Entry 7PAQ (electron microscopy, 8.90 A resolution (very low resolution: no residue pairs are listed; an interface is given only as per-side residue counts)); this record covers chains K and 5 of the 56 polymer chains in the assembly.

== Chain K ==
Molecule: 30S ribosomal protein S12
Source organism: Mycoplasma pneumoniae M129
UniProt: P75546 (RS12_MYCPN); residues 1-139 here = UniProt positions 1-139
Amino-acid sequence (139 residues; row label = number of the first residue in the row):
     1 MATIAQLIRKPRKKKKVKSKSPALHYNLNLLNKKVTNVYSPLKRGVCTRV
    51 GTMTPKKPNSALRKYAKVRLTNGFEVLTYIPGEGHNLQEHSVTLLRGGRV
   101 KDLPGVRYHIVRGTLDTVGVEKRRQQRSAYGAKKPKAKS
Disordered / not traced: 1, 138-139

== Chain 5 ==
Molecule: 16S ribosomal RNA
Source organism: Mycoplasma pneumoniae M129
Sequence (1520 nucleotides; each row starts with the number of its first residue):
     1 UUUUUCUGAGAGUUUGAUCCUGGCUCAGGAUUAACGCUGGCGGCAUGCCU
    51 AAUACAUGCAAGUCGAUCGAAAGUAGUAAUACUUUAGAGGCGAACGGGUG
   101 AGUAACACGUAUCCAAUCUACCUUAUAAUGGGGGAUAACUAGUUGAAAGA
   151 CUAGCUAAUACCGCAUAAGAACUUUGGUUCGCAUGAAUCAAAGUUGAAAG
   201 GACCUGCAAGGGUUCGUUAUUUGAUGAGGGUGCGCCAUAUCAGCUAGUUG
   251 GUGGGGUAACGGCCUACCAAGGCAAUGACGUGUAGCUAUGCUGAGAAGUA
   301 GAAUAGCCACAAUGGGACUGAGACACGGCCCAUACUCCUACGGGAGGCAG
   351 CAGUAGGGAAUUUUUCACAAUGAGCGAAAGCUUGAUGGAGCAAUGCCGCG
   401 UGAACGAUGAAGGUCUUUAAGAUUGUAAAGUUCUUUUAUUUGGGAAGAAU
   451 GACUUUAGCAGGUAAUGGCUAGAGUUUGACUGUACCAUUUUGAAUAAGUG
   501 ACGACUAACUAUGUGCCAGCAGUCGCGGUAAUACAUAGGUCGCAAGCGUU
   551 AUCCGGAUUUAUUGGGCGUAAAGCAAGCGCAGGCGGAUUGAAAAGUCUGG
   601 UGUUAAAGGCAGCUGCUUAACAGUUGUAUGCAUUGGAAACUAUUAAUCUA
   651 GAGUGUGGUAGGGAGUUUUGGAAUUUCAUGUGGAGCGGUGAAAUGCGUAG
   701 AUAUAUGAAGGAACACCAGUGGCGAAGGCGAAAACUUAGGCCAUUACUGA
   751 CGCUUAGGCUUGAAAGUGUGGGGAGCAAAUAGGAUUAGAUACCCUAGUAG
   801 UCCACACCGUAAACGAUAGAUACUAGCUGUCGGGGCGAUCCCCUCGGUAG
   851 UGAAGUUAACACAUUAAGUAUCUCGCCUGGGUAGUACAUUCGCAAGAAUG
   901 AAACUCAAACGGAAUUGACGGGGACCCGCACAAGUGGUGGAGCAUGUUGC
   951 UUAAUUCGACGGUACACGAAAAACCUUACCUAGACUUGACAUCCUUGGCA
  1001 AAGUUAUGGAAACAUAAUGGAGGUUAACCGAGUGACAGGUGGUGCAUGGU
  1051 UGUCGUCAGCUCGUGUCGUGAGAUGUUGGGUUAAGUCCCGCAACGAGCGC
  1101 AACCCUUAUCGUUAGUUACAUUGUCUAGCGAGACUGCUAAUGCAAAUUGG
  1151 AGGAAGGAAGGGAUGACGUCAAAUCAUCAUGCCCCUUAUGUCUAGGGCUG
  1201 CAAACGUGCUACAAUGGCCAAUACAAACAGUCGCCAGCUUGUAAAAGUGA
  1251 GCAAAUCUGUAAAGUUGGUCUCAGUUCGGAUUGAGGGCUGCAAUUCGUCC
  1301 UCAUGAAGUCGGAAUCACUAGUAAUCGCGAAUCAGCUAUGUCGCGGUGAA
  1351 UACGUUCUCGGGUCUUGUACACACCGCCCGUCAAACUAUGAAAGCUGGUA
  1401 AUAUUUAAAAACGUGUUGCUAACCAUUAGGAAGCGCAUGUCAAGGAUAGC
  1451 ACCGGUGAUUGGAGUUAAGUCGUAACAAGGUACCCCUACGAGAACGUGGG
  1501 GGUGGAUCACCUCCUUUCUA
Disordered / not traced: 1-4, 181-184, 1020-1027, 1510-1520

== Interface between chain K and chain 5 ==
At this resolution (9 A) residue pairs are not listed: 71 residues of chain K and 63 of chain 5 lie at the interface.

== Overview ==
71 residues of chain K face 63 of chain 5 across their interface.
Here chain K is 30S ribosomal protein S12 and chain 5 is 16S ribosomal RNA, both from Mycoplasma pneumoniae
M129. Entry 7PAQ (70S ribosome with EF-G, A/P- and P/E-site tRNAs in Mycoplasma pneumoniae cells) was
determined by electron microscopy together with 7OOC, 7OOD, 7P6Z, 7PAH, 7PAI, 7PAJ and 23 further entries from
the same study.
